Entry 6K9E (X-ray diffraction, 2.90 A resolution); this record covers chains A and F of the 6 polymer chains in the assembly.

# Chain A (and F)
Molecule: Primase
Organism: Nitratiruptor phage NrS-1
Notes: fragment: C terminal region; chain F of this document is another copy of the same molecule, construct and numbering; everything in this record applies to it too
UniProtKB: M5AAG8 (M5AAG8_9CAUD); numbering as in UniProt (aligned over 304-718)
Amino-acid sequence (415 residues; each row starts with the number of its first residue):
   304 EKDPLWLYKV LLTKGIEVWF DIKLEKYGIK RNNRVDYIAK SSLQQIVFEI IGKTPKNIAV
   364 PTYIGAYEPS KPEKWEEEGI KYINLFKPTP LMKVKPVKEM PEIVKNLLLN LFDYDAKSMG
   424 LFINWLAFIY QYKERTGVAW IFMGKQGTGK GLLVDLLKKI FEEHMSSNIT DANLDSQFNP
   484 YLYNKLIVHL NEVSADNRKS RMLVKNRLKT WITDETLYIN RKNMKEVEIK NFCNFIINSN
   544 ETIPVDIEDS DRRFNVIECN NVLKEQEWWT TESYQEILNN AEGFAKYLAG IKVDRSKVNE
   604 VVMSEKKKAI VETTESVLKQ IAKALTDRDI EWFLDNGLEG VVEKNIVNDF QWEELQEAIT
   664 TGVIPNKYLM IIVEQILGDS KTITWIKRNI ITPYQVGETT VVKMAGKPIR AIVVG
Disordered / not traced: 304, 497-506, 708-709 (chain F: 496-506)
Swiss-Prot annotation at these positions:
  - binding site (DNA): Glu304 to Gly718
What the authors report for this chain:
  - catalytic residues: Lys453 (by similarity / conservation)
  - mutagenesis - K453A: abolished catalytic activity on dCTP
  - mutagenesis - K525A, R555A, R556A (15.4-fold): decreased catalytic activity on dCTP
  - mutagenesis - N526A: unchanged catalytic activity on dCTP
  - mutagenesis - K453A, K525A, R555A, R556A: decreased catalytic activity on DNA1
  - mutagenesis - K525A: increased stability in response to hexamer (proposed by the authors, not directly observed)
  - mutagenesis - N526A: unchanged catalytic activity on DNA3
  - mutagenesis - K453A, K525A, R555A, R556A: abolished catalytic activity (helicase activity)

# Chain A / chain F interface
Pairs across the interface - 92 pairs, chain A then chain F:
  Arg334(A) - Ile383(F)
  Asn335(A) - Glu381(F)
  Asn335(A) - Gly382(F)
  Asn335(A) - Ile383(F)
  Arg337(A) - Lys326(F)
  Arg337(A) - Ile367(F)
  Arg337(A) - Ile383(F)
  Asp339(A) - Ile325(F)
  Tyr340(A) - Glu328(F)
  Ile341(A) - Glu328(F)
  Ala342(A) - Glu328(F)  hydrogen bond (backbone-side chain)
  Ser345(A) - Phe323(F)
  Ser345(A) - Glu328(F)  hydrogen bond
  Gln348(A) - Phe323(F)
  Gln348(A) - Tyr330(F)  hydrogen bond
  Gln348(A) - Lys343(F)
  Gln348(A) - Ile361(F)  hydrogen bond (side chain-backbone)
  Gln348(A) - Val363(F)
  Ile349(A) - Ile325(F)  hydrophobic
  Phe351(A) - Glu304(F)
  Phe351(A) - Pro307(F)
  Phe351(A) - Asn360(F)
  Phe351(A) - Ala362(F)  hydrophobic
  Glu352(A) - Pro307(F)
  Glu352(A) - Leu308(F)
  Glu352(A) - Val363(F)
  Glu352(A) - Pro364(F)
  Glu352(A) - Thr365(F)
  Gly355(A) - Glu304(F)  hydrogen bond (backbone-backbone)
  Thr357(A) - Asn360(F)  hydrogen bond
  Lys448(A) - Ser553(F)
  Gln449(A) - Lys512(F)
  Gln449(A) - Ser553(F)  hydrogen bond (backbone-side chain)
  Gln449(A) - Asp554(F)
  Gln449(A) - Arg555(F)
  Gln449(A) - Arg556(F)  hydrogen bond
  Gly450(A) - Arg555(F)
  Asp458(A) - Glu518(F)
  Lys461(A) - Glu531(F)  salt bridge
  Ser470(A) - Asp517(F)
  Ser470(A) - Glu518(F)
  Ser470(A) - Thr519(F)
  Asn471(A) - Thr513(F)
  Asn471(A) - Asp517(F)  hydrogen bond
  Thr473(A) - Asn509(F)  hydrogen bond
  Asp474(A) - Asn509(F)
  Ala475(A) - Arg510(F)
  Asn476(A) - Tyr521(F)
  Phe481(A) - Glu529(F)
  Pro483(A) - Tyr521(F)  hydrophobic
  Pro483(A) - Glu529(F)
  Tyr484(A) - Tyr521(F)
  Asn494(A) - Asn509(F)
  Asn494(A) - Thr513(F)
  Glu495(A) - Asn509(F)  hydrogen bond
  Glu495(A) - Lys512(F)  salt bridge
  Lys525(A) - Asn523(F)  hydrogen bond
  Lys525(A) - Arg524(F)  hydrogen bond (side chain-backbone)
  Lys525(A) - Lys525(F)  hydrogen bond (side chain-backbone)
  Lys525(A) - Met527(F)  hydrogen bond (side chain-backbone)
  Lys525(A) - Glu529(F)
  Asn543(A) - Lys512(F)  hydrogen bond
  Thr545(A) - Pro696(F)
  Thr545(A) - Tyr697(F)
  Glu561(A) - Gln698(F)
  Lys567(A) - Arg555(F)
  Thr574(A) - Ser599(F)
  Glu608(A) - Gln698(F)
  Lys609(A) - Pro696(F)
  Lys609(A) - Gln698(F)
  Ala612(A) - Thr695(F)
  Glu615(A) - Arg691(F)
  Glu615(A) - Thr695(F)
  Thr616(A) - Arg691(F)  hydrogen bond (backbone-side chain)
  Thr616(A) - Thr695(F)
  Thr616(A) - Pro696(F)
  Thr617(A) - Arg691(F)
  Glu618(A) - Arg691(F)  hydrogen bond (backbone-side chain)
  Val620(A) - Thr687(F)
  Val620(A) - Arg691(F)
  Glu634(A) - Arg713(F)  salt bridge
  Leu637(A) - Arg713(F)
  Asp638(A) - Ile686(F)
  Asp638(A) - Lys690(F)
  Asp638(A) - Thr702(F)
  Asp638(A) - Arg713(F)  salt bridge
  Asn639(A) - Ile686(F)
  Asn639(A) - Thr687(F)  hydrogen bond (backbone-side chain)
  Gln678(A) - Thr685(F)
  Ile679(A) - Thr685(F)  hydrogen bond (backbone-side chain)
  Ile679(A) - Thr687(F)  hydrogen bond (backbone-side chain)
  Gly681(A) - Thr685(F)
Other interface residues (no listed pair), chain A (64 interface residues in all): Ile332, Pro393, Ser469, Ile472, Ser479, Gln480, Lys488, Asn526, Ile546, Ser619, Gln623, Gly640, Leu680
Other interface residues (no listed pair), chain F (55 interface residues in all): Gln480, Phe481, Thr516, Lys528, Asn669, Val704

# In short
64 residues of chain A and 55 residues of chain F are in contact; the contacts include 21 hydrogen bonds and 4
salt bridges. Polar pairs include Lys461(A)-Glu531(F), Glu495(A)-Lys512(F) and Glu634(A)-Arg713(F). The paper
reports the catalytic residue Lys453(A); K453A, K525A and R555A of chain A, among others, reduce catalytic
activity on DNA1; 5 substitutions were tested in all.
Chain A and chain F are both Primase (Nitratiruptor phage NrS-1); the structure, The A form apo structure of
NrS-1 C terminal region-CTR(305-718), was determined by X-ray diffraction, deposited together with 6K9C and
6LRB.
